Entry 8ASC (X-ray diffraction, 2.95 A resolution); this record covers chains A and D of the 18 polymer chains in the assembly.

Chain A:
Name: X-ray repair cross-complementing protein 6
Organism: Homo sapiens
Notes: EC 3.6.4.-, 4.2.99.-
UniProt: P12956 (XRCC6_HUMAN); numbering as in UniProt (aligned over 1-544)
Chain sequence (544 residues; each row starts with the number of its first residue):
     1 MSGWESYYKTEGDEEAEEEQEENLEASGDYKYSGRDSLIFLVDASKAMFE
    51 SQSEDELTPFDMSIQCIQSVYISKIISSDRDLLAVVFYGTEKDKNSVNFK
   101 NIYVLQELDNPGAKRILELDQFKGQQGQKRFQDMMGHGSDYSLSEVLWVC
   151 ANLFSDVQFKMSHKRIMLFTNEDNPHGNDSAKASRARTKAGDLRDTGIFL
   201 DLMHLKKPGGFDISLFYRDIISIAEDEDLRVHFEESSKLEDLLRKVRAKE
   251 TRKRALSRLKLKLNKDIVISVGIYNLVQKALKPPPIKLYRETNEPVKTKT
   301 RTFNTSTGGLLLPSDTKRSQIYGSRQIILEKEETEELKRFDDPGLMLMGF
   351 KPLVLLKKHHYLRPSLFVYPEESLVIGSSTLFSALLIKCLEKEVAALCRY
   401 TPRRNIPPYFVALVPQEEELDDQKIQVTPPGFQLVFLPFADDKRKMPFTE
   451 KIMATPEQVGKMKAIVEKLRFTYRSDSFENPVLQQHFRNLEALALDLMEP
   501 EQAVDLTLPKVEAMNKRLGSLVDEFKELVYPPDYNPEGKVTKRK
Disordered / not traced: 1-32, 228-230, 535-544
UniProt features mapped onto this chain:
  - active site: Lys-31 (Schiff-base intermediate with DNA)
  - modified residue: Ser-2 (N-acetylserine), Ser-6 (Phosphoserine), Ser-27 (Phosphoserine), Lys-31 (N6-acetyllysine), Ser-51 (Phosphoserine), Ser-306 (Phosphoserine), Lys-317 (N6-acetyllysine), Lys-331 (N6-acetyllysine), Lys-338 (N6-acetyllysine), Thr-455 (Phosphothreonine), Lys-461 (N6-acetyllysine), Ser-477 (Phosphoserine), Ser-520 (Phosphoserine), Lys-539 (N6-acetyllysine), Lys-542 (N6-acetyllysine), Lys-544 (N6-acetyllysine)
  - cross-link (Glycyl lysine isopeptide (Lys-Gly)): Lys-287 (interchain with G-Cter in SUMO2), Lys-317 (interchain with G-Cter in SUMO2)
  - mutagenesis: Lys-31 (K31A: Diminishes the ability to form a Schiff base. Abolishes adduct formation; when associated with A-160 and A-164), Lys-160 (K160A: Abolishes adduct formation; when associated with A-31 and A-160), Lys-164 (K164A: Abolishes adduct formation; when associated with A-31 and A-164), Lys-539 (K539Q: Complete loss of suppression of BAX-induced apoptosis; K539R: No effect on suppression of BAX-induced apoptosis), Lys-542 (K542Q: Complete loss of suppression of BAX-induced apoptosis; K542R: No effect on suppression of BAX-induced apoptosis), Lys-544 (K544R: No effect on suppression of BAX-induced apoptosis)
From the paper describing this entry:
  - mutagenesis - H163A, R165E, F471E, R517E: decreased co-localization with Protein PAXX

Chain D:
Molecule: 15-nt DNA strand
Sequence (15 nucleotides; row label = number of the first residue in the row):
    15 CGGGCCCTCGATCCG
Disordered / not traced: 15

How chain A and chain D interact:
Pairs across the interface (8):
  Ala-255(A) / DG29(D)  phosphate contact
  Leu-256(A) / DG29(D)  sugar contact
  Ser-257(A) / DG29(D)  phosphate contact
  Arg-258(A) / DG29(D)  hydrogen bond to the phosphate
  Pro-285(A) / DC23(D)  phosphate contact
  Lys-287(A) / DG24(D)  salt bridge to the phosphate
  Thr-300(A) / DA25(D)  hydrogen bond to the phosphate
  Arg-403(A) / DC28(D)  sugar contact

Summary:
8 residues of chain A face 5 of chain D across their interface; the contacts include 2 hydrogen bonds and 1
salt bridge. Among the polar pairs are Arg-258(A)/DG29(D), Thr-300(A)/DA25(D) and Lys-287(A)/DG24(D). The
paper reports that H163A, R165E and F471E of chain A, among others, reduce co-localization with Protein PAXX.
Chain A is X-ray repair cross-complementing protein 6 (Homo sapiens) and chain D is a 15-nt DNA strand; the
structure, Ku70/80 binds to the Ku-binding motif of PAXX, was determined by X-ray diffraction (same
publication as 7ZYG, 8BH3, 8BHV, 8BHY and 7ZWA).
